7K3J - chains B and I of the 6 polymer chains in the assembly; structure by X-ray diffraction, 2.50 A resolution.

Chain B:
Name: Protein panoramix
Source organism: Drosophila melanogaster
Reference sequence: Q9W2H9 (PANX_DROME); numbering as in UniProt (aligned over 455-480)
Amino-acid sequence (27 residues; each row starts with the number of its first residue):
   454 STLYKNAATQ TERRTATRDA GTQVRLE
Disordered / not traced: 479-480
Differences from the reference sequence: expression tag (454)

Chain I:
Name: Dynein light chain 1, cytoplasmic
Source organism: Drosophila melanogaster
Reference sequence: Q24117 (DYL1_DROME); residues 1-89 here = UniProt positions 1-89
Amino-acid sequence (89 residues; numbered 1 to 89; the number before each row is that of its first residue):
     1 MSDRKAVIKN ADMSEEMQQD AVDCATQALE KYNIEKDIAA YIKKEFDKKY NPTWHCIVGR
    61 NFGSYVTHET RHFIYFYLGQ VAILLFKSG
Disordered / not traced: 1-4

Interface between chain B and chain I:
Contacting residue pairs (36; chain B residue first):
  Thr455(B) with Glu69(I)
  Leu456(B) with Glu69(I); Thr70(I), hydrogen bond (backbone-backbone)
  Tyr457(B) with His68(I)
  Lys458(B) with Asp12(I); Thr67(I); His68(I), hydrogen bond (backbone-backbone); Thr70(I)
  Asn459(B) with Tyr65(I); Val66(I); Thr67(I), hydrogen bond
  Ala460(B) with Tyr65(I); Val66(I), hydrogen bond (backbone-backbone); His68(I); Phe73(I), hydrophobic
  Ala461(B) with Ser64(I); Tyr65(I), hydrophobic
  Thr462(B) with Gly63(I); Ser64(I), hydrogen bond; Phe73(I); Tyr75(I); Leu84(I)
  Gln463(B) with Phe62(I); Gly63(I); Tyr75(I), hydrogen bond (backbone-side chain)
  Thr464(B) with Arg60(I); Asn61(I); Phe62(I), hydrogen bond (side chain-backbone); Tyr75(I); Tyr77(I); Ala82(I)
  Glu465(B) with Tyr77(I), hydrogen bond (backbone-side chain)
  Thr468(B) with Lys9(I); Tyr77(I)
  Ala469(B) with Gly79(I); Gln80(I)

Overview:
13 residues of chain B face 20 of chain I across their interface; the contacts include 8 hydrogen bonds. Among
the polar pairs are Asn459(B)-Thr67(I), Thr462(B)-Ser64(I) and Gln463(B)-Tyr75(I).
Chain B is Protein panoramix and chain I is Dynein light chain 1, cytoplasmic, both from Drosophila
melanogaster; the structure, Crystal structure of dLC8 in complex with Panoramix TQT+TQ peptide, was
determined by X-ray diffraction, deposited together with 7K3K and 7K3L.
